Entry 4FA2 (X-ray diffraction, 2.00 A resolution); this record covers chain A.

# Chain A
Protein: Mitogen-activated protein kinase 14
Source organism: Homo sapiens
Notes: EC 2.7.11.24
UniProt: Q16539 (MK14_HUMAN); numbering as in UniProt (aligned over 2-360)
Sequence (383 residues; numbered -22 to 360; the number before each row is that of its first residue; numbers below 1 keep their minus sign (Met-22 is residue -22)):
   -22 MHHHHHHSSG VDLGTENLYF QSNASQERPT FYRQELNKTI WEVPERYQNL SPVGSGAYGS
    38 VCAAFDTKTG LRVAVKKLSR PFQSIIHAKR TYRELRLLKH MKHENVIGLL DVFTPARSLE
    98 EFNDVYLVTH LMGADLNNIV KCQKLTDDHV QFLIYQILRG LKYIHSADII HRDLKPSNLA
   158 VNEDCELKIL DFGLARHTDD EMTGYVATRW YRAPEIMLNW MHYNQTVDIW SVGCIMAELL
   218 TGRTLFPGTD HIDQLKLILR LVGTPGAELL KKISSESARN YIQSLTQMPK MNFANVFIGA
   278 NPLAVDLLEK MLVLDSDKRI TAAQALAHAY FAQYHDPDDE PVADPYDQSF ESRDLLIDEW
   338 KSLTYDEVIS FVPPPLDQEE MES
Unresolved in the structure: -22 to 3, 172-182, 354-360
Covalent attachments: beta-mercaptoethanol (BME) linked to Cys162
Sequence notes: expression tag (-22 to 1)
Residues lining bound ligands:
  - GG5 (4-[3-(4-fluorophenyl)-1H-pyrazol-4-yl]pyridine): Pro191, Glu192, Leu195, Trp197, Leu232, Leu236, Pro242, Leu246, Lys249, Ile250, Ile259, Leu291, Asp292, Ser293, Arg296
  - SB0 (trans-4-[4-(4-fluorophenyl)-5-(2-methoxypyrimidin-4-yl)-1H-imidazol-1-yl]cyclohexanol): Val30, Val38, Ala51, Val52, Lys53, Leu75, Ile84, Leu86, Leu104, Val105, Thr106, His107, Leu108, Met109, Gly110, Asp112, Ser154, Leu167, Phe169, Leu171
Swiss-Prot annotation at these positions:
  - motif: Thr180 to Tyr182 (TXY)
  - active site: Asp168 (Proton acceptor)
  - binding site (ATP): Val30 to Val38, Lys53
  - modified residue: Ser2 (N-acetylserine), Thr16 (Phosphothreonine), Lys53 (N6-acetyllysine), Lys152 (N6-acetyllysine), Thr180 (Phosphothreonine), Tyr182 (Phosphotyrosine), Thr263 (Phosphothreonine), Tyr323 (Phosphotyrosine)
  - natural variant: Ala51 (A51V: In a gastric adenocarcinoma sample), Pro322 (P322R: In a lung adenocarcinoma sample)
  - mutagenesis: Ala34 (A34V: Lowered kinase activity), Lys53 (K53R: Loss of kinase activity), Lys54 (K54R: Impairs MAP2K6/MKK6-dependent autophosphorylation), Tyr69 (Y69H: Lowered kinase activity), Asp168 (D168A: Loss of kinase activity), Thr175 (T175A: No effect on either the kinase activity or tyrosine phosphorylation), Asp176 (D176A: Emulation of the active state. Increase in activity; when associated with S-327 or L-327), Asp177 (D177A: Loss of kinase activity), Thr180 (T180E: Loss of kinase activity), Tyr182 (Y182F: Loss of kinase activity), Ala320 (A320T: Lowered kinase activity), Phe327 (F327L: Emulation of the active state. Increase in activity; when associated with A-176; F327S: Emulation of the active state. Increase in activity; when associated with A-176), 1 further mutagenesis entry in UniProt
Reported in the primary citation:
  - conformationally variable residues (loop rearrangement): Met109, Gly110

# Summary
Ligands of chain A: compound GG5 and compound SB0. UniProt lists active-site residue Asp168, 10 ATP-binding
residues and 13 mutagenesis sites. The paper reports conformational variability at Met109 and Gly110.
Chain A is Mitogen-activated protein kinase 14 (Homo sapiens); the structure, Human P38 alpha
Mitogen-Activated Kinase In Complex With SB239063, was determined by X-ray diffraction, deposited together
with 4F9W and 4F9Y.
